PDB entry 4A2V | X-ray diffraction, 1.44 A resolution | chain A

Chain A:
Protein: Retinoic acid inducible protein I
Source organism: Anas platyrhynchos
Notes: fragment: c-terminal domain, residues 806-933
UniProtKB: D3TI84 (D3TI84_ANAPL); residues 806-933 here = UniProt positions 806-933
Chain sequence (131 residues; row label = number of the first residue in the row):
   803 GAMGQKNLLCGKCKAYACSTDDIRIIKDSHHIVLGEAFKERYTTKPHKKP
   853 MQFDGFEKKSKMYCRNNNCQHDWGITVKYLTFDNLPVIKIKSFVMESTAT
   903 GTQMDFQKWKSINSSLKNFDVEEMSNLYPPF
Unresolved in the structure: 803-806, 900-904
Sequence notes: expression tag (803-805)
Bound ions: Zn2+: Cys812, Cys815, Cys866, Cys871

In short:
Cys812, Cys815, Cys866 and Cys871 coordinate Zn2+.
Chain A is Retinoic acid inducible protein I (Anas platyrhynchos); the structure, Structure of duck RIG-I
C-terminal domain (CTD), was determined by X-ray diffraction (same publication as 4A2P, 4A2Q, 4A2W, 4A2X and
4A36).
